Entry 2SGF (X-ray diffraction, 1.75 A resolution); this record covers chains E and I.

# Chain E
Name: Streptogrisin B
Organism: Streptomyces griseus
Notes: EC 3.4.21.81
UniProtKB: P00777 (PRTB_STRGR); the construct lacks a stretch of the UniProt sequence and is renumbered around it, so the offset changes along the chain: 16-19 = UniProt 115-118; 29-34 = UniProt 119-124; 39-48 = UniProt 125-134; 49-60 = UniProt 139-150; 8 more segments
Sequence (185 residues; row label = number of the first residue in the row; note: 50 numbers in that range are skipped by the numbering (no residue carries them; nothing is unmodelled there); a row labelled like 48A-48D holds insertion residues (48A, then the next letters in order)):
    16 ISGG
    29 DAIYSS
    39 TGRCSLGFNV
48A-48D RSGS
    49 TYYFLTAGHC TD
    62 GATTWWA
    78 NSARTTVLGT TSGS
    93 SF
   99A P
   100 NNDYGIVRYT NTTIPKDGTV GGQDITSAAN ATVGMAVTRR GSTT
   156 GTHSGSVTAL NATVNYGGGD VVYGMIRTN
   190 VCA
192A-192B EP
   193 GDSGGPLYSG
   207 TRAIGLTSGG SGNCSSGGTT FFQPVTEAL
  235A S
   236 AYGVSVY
UniProt features mapped onto this chain:
  - active site (Charge relay system): His57, Asp102, Ser195
Disulfides: Cys42-Cys58, Cys191-Cys220

# Chain I
Name: Ovomucoid
Organism: Meleagris gallopavo
Notes: fragment: third domain
UniProtKB: P68390 (IOVO_MELGA); residues 6-56 here correspond to UniProt positions 135-185 (UniProt number = residue number + 129)
Sequence (51 residues; numbered 6 to 56; the number before each row is that of its first residue):
     6 VDCSEYPKPA CTFEYRPLCG SDNKTYGNKC NFCNAVVESN GTLTLSHFGK C
Differences from the reference sequence: engineered mutation Phe18 (Leu147 in P68390)
UniProt features mapped onto this chain:
  - glycosylation: Asn45 (N-linked (GlcNAc...) asparagine)
Disulfides: Cys8-Cys38, Cys16-Cys35, Cys24-Cys56

# Interface between chain E and chain I
Residue-residue contacts (35):
  Thr39(E) with Arg21(I), hydrogen bond (backbone-side chain)
  Gly40(E) with Tyr20(I)
  Arg41(E) with Glu19(I); Tyr20(I), hydrogen bond (backbone-backbone)
  Cys42(E) with Glu19(I)
  His57(E) with Thr17(I); Phe18(I); Glu19(I)
  Val169(E) with Ala15(I), hydrophobic
  Tyr171(E) with Lys13(I), hydrogen bond (backbone-side chain); Ala15(I); Cys16(I); Thr17(I)
  Ala192(E) with Phe18(I)
  Glu192A(E) with Phe18(I)
  Pro192B(E) with Phe18(I); Glu19(I); Tyr20(I); Gly32(I); Asn33(I); Asn36(I)
  Gly193(E) with Phe18(I), hydrogen bond (backbone-backbone); Glu19(I); Tyr20(I)
  Asp194(E) with Phe18(I), hydrogen bond (backbone-backbone)
  Ser195(E) with Phe18(I), hydrogen bond (side chain-backbone); Glu19(I), hydrogen bond (side chain-backbone)
  Ser214(E) with Thr17(I); Phe18(I)
  Gly215(E) with Cys16(I); Phe18(I)
  Gly216(E) with Ala15(I); Cys16(I), hydrogen bond (backbone-backbone); Phe18(I)
  Ser217(E) with Pro14(I)
Interface residues without a listed pair, chain E (24 interface residues in all): Cys58, Phe94, Asn170, Gly172, Gly173, Thr213, Thr226
Interface residues without a listed pair, chain I (13 interface residues in all): Glu10

# In short
24 residues of chain E face 13 of chain I across their interface; the contacts include 8 hydrogen bonds. Polar
pairs include Thr39(E)-Arg21(I), Tyr171(E)-Lys13(I) and Ser195(E)-Phe18(I). UniProt lists 3 active-site
residues on chain E.
Chain E is Streptogrisin B (Streptomyces griseus) and chain I is Ovomucoid (Meleagris gallopavo); the
structure, Phe 18 variant of turkey ovomucoid inhibitor third domain complexed with streptomyces griseus
proteinase B, was determined by X-ray diffraction.
